8DG7 - chains E and K of the 4 polymer chains in the assembly; structure by electron microscopy, 3.32 A resolution.

== Chain E ==
Molecule: 21-nt RNA strand
Sequence (21 nucleotides; row label = number of the first residue in the row):
     2 GAGGUAGUAG GUUGUAUAGU A
Covalently attached groups: uridine-5'-monophosphate (U5P) linked to G2

== Chain K ==
Name: Loquacious, isoform B
Source organism: Drosophila melanogaster
UniProtKB: Q9VJY9 (Q9VJY9_DROME); numbering as in UniProt (aligned over 1-465)
Sequence (465 residues; each row starts with the number of its first residue):
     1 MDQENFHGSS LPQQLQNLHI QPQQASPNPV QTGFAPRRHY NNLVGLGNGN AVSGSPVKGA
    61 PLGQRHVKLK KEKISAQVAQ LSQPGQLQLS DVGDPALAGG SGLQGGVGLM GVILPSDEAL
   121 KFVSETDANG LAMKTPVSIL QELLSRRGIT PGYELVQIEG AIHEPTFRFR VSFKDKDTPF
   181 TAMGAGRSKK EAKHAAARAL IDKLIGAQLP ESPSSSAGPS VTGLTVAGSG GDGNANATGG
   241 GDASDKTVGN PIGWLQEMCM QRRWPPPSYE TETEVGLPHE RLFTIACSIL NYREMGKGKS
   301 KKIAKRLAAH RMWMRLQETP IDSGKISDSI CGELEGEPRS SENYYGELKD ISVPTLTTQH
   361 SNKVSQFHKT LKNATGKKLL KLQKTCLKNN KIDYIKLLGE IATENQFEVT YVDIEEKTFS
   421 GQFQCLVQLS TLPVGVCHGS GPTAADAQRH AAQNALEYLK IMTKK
Not modelled in the structure: 1-131, 179, 206-357
UniProt features mapped onto this chain:
  - region: Ala308, Ala309 (Necessary for binding pre-miRNA)
  - mutagenesis: Ala308 to Ala309 (Abolishes interaction with pre-miRNA (pre let 7) in the presence of Dcr-1), Leu379 to Leu382 (Strong reduction in Dcr-1 activity), Phe419 (F419A: Strong reduction in Dcr-1 activity), Leu426 (L426R: Decreased binding to Dcr-1), Ser440 to Lys465 (Loss of activity, abolishes interaction with Dcr-1 and therefore does not enhance pre-miRNA processing by the dicer)

== Interface between chain E and chain K ==
Residue-residue contacts (8; chain E residue first):
  A3(E) - Ser138(K)  hydrogen bond to the sugar
  G4(E) - Thr135(K)  hydrogen bond to the sugar
  G4(E) - Ser138(K)  hydrogen bond to the sugar
  G5(E) - Thr135(K)  sugar contact
  U14(E) - Ile162(K)  hydrogen bond to the sugar
  U14(E) - His163(K)  sugar contact
  G15(E) - Ile162(K)  sugar contact
  G15(E) - His163(K)  sugar contact
Interface residues without a listed pair, chain K (6 interface residues in all): Val137, Lys190

== Summary ==
5 residues of chain E and 6 residues of chain K are in contact; the contacts include 4 hydrogen bonds. Polar
contacts include A3(E)-Ser138(K), G4(E)-Thr135(K) and G4(E)-Ser138(K). UniProt lists 8 mutagenesis sites on
chain K.
Here chain E is a 21-nt RNA strand and chain K is Loquacious, isoform B (Drosophila melanogaster). Entry 8DG7
(Structural Basis of MicroRNA Biogenesis by Dicer-1 and Its Partner Protein Loqs-PB - complex III) was
determined by electron microscopy together with 8DFV, 8DG5, 8DGA, 8DGI and 8DGJ from the same study.
